PDB entry 7FDR | X-ray diffraction, 1.40 A resolution | chain A

# Chain A
Name: Protein (7-Fe ferredoxin I)
Organism: Azotobacter vinelandii
UniProtKB: P00214 (FER1_AZOVI); residues 1-106 here = UniProt positions 1-106
Amino-acid sequence (106 residues; each row starts with the number of its first residue):
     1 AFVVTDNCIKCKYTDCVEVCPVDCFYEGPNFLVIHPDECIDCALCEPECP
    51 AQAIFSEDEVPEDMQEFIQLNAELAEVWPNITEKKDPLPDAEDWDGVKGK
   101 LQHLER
Metal / ion sites: 3Fe-4S cluster Fe: Cys8, Cys16, Cys49; 4Fe-4S cluster Fe: Cys20, Cys39, Cys42, Cys45
Ligand contacts:
  - 3Fe-4S cluster (F3S): Val4, Cys8, Cys11, Lys12, Tyr13, Thr14, Asp15, Cys16, Leu32, Cys49, Pro50, Ala51, Ala53, Ile54
  - 4Fe-4S cluster (SF4): Phe2, Cys20, Pro21, Val22, Cys24, Phe25, Ile34, Cys39, Ile40, Asp41, Cys42, Ala43, Leu44, Cys45

# Overview
Bound to chain A: 4Fe-4S cluster and 3Fe-4S cluster. The 3Fe-4S cluster Fe site is built by Cys8, Cys16 and
Cys49. The 4Fe-4S cluster Fe site is built by Cys20, Cys39, Cys42 and Cys45.
Chain A is Protein (7-Fe ferredoxin I) (Azotobacter vinelandii); the structure, 7-Fe ferredoxin from
azotobacter vinelandii, na dithionite reduced, ph 8.5, 1.4A resolution, 100 K, was determined by X-ray
diffraction (same publication as 6FDR and 7FD1).
